Entry 5MPC (electron microscopy, 7.70 A resolution (low resolution: residue-level contacts below are approximate; hydrogen-bond / salt-bridge calls are withheld)); this record covers chains T and S of the 48 polymer chains in the assembly.

Chain T:
Protein: 26S proteasome regulatory subunit RPN12
Source organism: Saccharomyces cerevisiae (strain ATCC 204508 / S288c)
Reference sequence: P32496 (RPN12_YEAST); numbering as in UniProt (aligned over 1-274)
Sequence (274 residues; each row starts with the number of its first residue):
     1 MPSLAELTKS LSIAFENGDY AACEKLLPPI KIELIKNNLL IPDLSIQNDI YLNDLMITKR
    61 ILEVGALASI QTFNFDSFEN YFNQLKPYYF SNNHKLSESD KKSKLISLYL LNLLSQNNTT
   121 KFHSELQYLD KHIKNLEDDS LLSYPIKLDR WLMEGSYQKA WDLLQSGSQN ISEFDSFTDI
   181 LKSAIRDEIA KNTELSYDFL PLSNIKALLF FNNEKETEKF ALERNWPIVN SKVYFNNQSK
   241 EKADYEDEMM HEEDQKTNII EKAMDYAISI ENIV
Not modelled in the structure: 1-6, 273-274

Chain S:
Protein: 26S proteasome regulatory subunit RPN3
Source organism: Saccharomyces cerevisiae (strain ATCC 204508 / S288c)
Reference sequence: P40016 (RPN3_YEAST); residues 1-523 here = UniProt positions 1-523
Sequence (523 residues; numbered 1 to 523; the number before each row is that of its first residue):
     1 MASTAVMMDV DSSGVNDLHH SEKKYAEEDQ VQELLKVLNE ISKTTLTLDP RYIWRSLKDL
    61 SSLRNQELLN AETLCFTVNV LYPDSSSFKK NLLKFITSNH KSSVPGSAEL RNSYPASFYS
   121 VNTEKKTIEV TAEINCFMHL LVQLFLWDSK ELEQLVEFNR KVVIPNLLCY YNLRSLNLIN
   181 AKLWFYIYLS HETLARSSEE INSDNQNIIL RSTMMKFLKI ASLKHDNETK AMLINLILRD
   241 FLNNGEVDSA SDFISKLEYP HTDVSSSLEA RYFFYLSKIN AIQLDYSTAN EYIIAAIRKA
   301 PHNSKSLGFL QQSNKLHCCI QLLMGDIPEL SFFHQSNMQK SLLPYYHLTK AVKLGDLKKF
   361 TSTITKYKQL LLKDDTYQLC VRLRSNVIKT GIRIISLTYK KISLRDICLK LNLDSEQTVE
   421 YMVSRAIRDG VIEAKINHED GFIETTELLN IYDSEDPQQV FDERIKFANQ LHDEYLVSMR
   481 YPEDKKTQQN EKSENGENDD DTLDGDLMDD MSDISDLDDL GFL
Not modelled in the structure: 1-17, 493-523

How chain T and chain S interact:
Pairs across the interface - 69 pairs, chain T then chain S:
  Ser-45(T) with Asn-205(S); Ile-208(S)
  Ile-46(T) with Asn-205(S)
  Phe-90(T) with Asn-244(S)
  Asn-92(T) with Ile-201(S); Asp-204(S)
  Asn-93(T) with Glu-199(S); Glu-200(S); Ile-201(S)
  Thr-120(T) with Gln-283(S)
  His-123(T) with Ile-282(S); Arg-382(S)
  Ser-124(T) with Gly-245(S); Val-247(S); Asp-248(S)
  Leu-126(T) with Arg-382(S)
  Gln-127(T) with Gly-245(S); Gln-378(S)
  Tyr-128(T) with Asn-244(S); Gly-245(S); Glu-246(S)
  Asp-130(T) with Gln-378(S)
  Lys-131(T) with Asn-243(S)
  Lys-134(T) with Leu-372(S)
  Leu-152(T) with Arg-425(S)
  Met-153(T) with Arg-382(S); Ser-385(S); Lys-389(S); Arg-425(S)
  Glu-154(T) with Arg-384(S); Ser-385(S); Lys-389(S); Met-422(S)
  Gly-155(T) with Tyr-421(S); Met-422(S); Arg-425(S)
  Ser-156(T) with Thr-418(S); Met-422(S)
  Tyr-157(T) with Tyr-421(S); Ser-424(S); Arg-425(S)
  Gln-158(T) with Thr-418(S); Tyr-421(S)
  Lys-159(T) with Asp-414(S)
  Asn-192(T) with Ser-424(S); Arg-425(S); Arg-428(S)
  Leu-195(T) with Ile-427(S); Arg-428(S); Lys-435(S)
  Ser-196(T) with Ile-427(S); Lys-435(S); Ile-436(S); Asn-437(S)
  Tyr-197(T) with Ile-436(S); His-438(S); Glu-439(S)
  Phe-199(T) with Glu-439(S)
  Pro-201(T) with Glu-439(S)
  Ala-207(T) with Tyr-421(S)
  Leu-208(T) with Gln-417(S); Glu-420(S); Tyr-421(S)
  Phe-210(T) with Tyr-421(S)
  Lys-262(T) with Gln-458(S)
  Tyr-266(T) with Asp-462(S); Ile-465(S); Lys-466(S)
  Ser-269(T) with Asn-469(S)
Other interface residues (no listed pair), chain T (42 interface residues in all): Leu-44, Gln-47, Thr-119, Arg-150, Glu-188, Lys-191, Leu-200, Asn-204
Other interface residues (no listed pair), chain S (43 interface residues in all): Leu-242, Leu-284, Val-381

In short:
The interface between chain T and chain S involves 42 residues on one side and 43 on the other.
Here chain T is 26S proteasome regulatory subunit RPN12 and chain S is 26S proteasome regulatory subunit RPN3,
both from Saccharomyces cerevisiae (strain ATCC 204508 / S288c). Entry 5MPC (26S proteasome in presence of
BeFx (s4)) was determined by electron microscopy, deposited together with 5MP9, 5MPA, 5MPB, 5MPD and 5MPE.
